PDB entry 9JR3 | electron microscopy, 2.80 A resolution | chains R and P of the 6 polymer chains in the assembly

# Chain R
Protein: Parathyroid hormone/parathyroid hormone-related peptide receptor
Source organism: Homo sapiens
UniProt: Q03431 (PTH1R_HUMAN); residue numbers follow UniProt; this construct covers 27-593
Chain sequence (567 residues; row label = number of the first residue in the row):
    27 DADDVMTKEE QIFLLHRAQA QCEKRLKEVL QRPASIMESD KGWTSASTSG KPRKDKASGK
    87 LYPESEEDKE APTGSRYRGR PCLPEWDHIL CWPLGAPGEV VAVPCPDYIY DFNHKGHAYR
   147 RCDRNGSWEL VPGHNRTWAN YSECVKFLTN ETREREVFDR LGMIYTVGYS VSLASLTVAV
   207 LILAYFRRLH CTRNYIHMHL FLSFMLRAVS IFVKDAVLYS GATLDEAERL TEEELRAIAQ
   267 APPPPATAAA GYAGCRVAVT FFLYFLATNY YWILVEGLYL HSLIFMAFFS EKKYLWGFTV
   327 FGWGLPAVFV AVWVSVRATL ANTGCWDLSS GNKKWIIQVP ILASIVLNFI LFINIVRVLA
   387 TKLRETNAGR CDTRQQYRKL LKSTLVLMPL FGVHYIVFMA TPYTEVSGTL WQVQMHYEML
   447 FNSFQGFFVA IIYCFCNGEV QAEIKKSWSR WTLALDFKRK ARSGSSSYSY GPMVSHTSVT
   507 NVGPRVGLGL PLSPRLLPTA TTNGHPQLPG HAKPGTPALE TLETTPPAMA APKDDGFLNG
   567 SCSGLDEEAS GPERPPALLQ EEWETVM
Unresolved in the structure: 27-30, 55-107, 121-123, 149-153, 247-277, 393-398, 484-593
Disulfides: Cys48-Cys117, Cys108-Cys148, Cys131-Cys170, Cys281-Cys351
Covalently attached groups: N-acetylglucosamine (NAG) linked to Asn176
From the paper describing this entry:
  - post-translational modification sites: Asn176
  - binding site for N-acetylglucosamine: Thr178, Arg179
  - conformationally variable residues: Glu177 (from molecular simulation)
  - mutagenesis - T175A/N176A/E177A: decreased binding to PTHrP
  - mutagenesis - T175A/N176A/E177A, H223A, F314A, F315A, E317A: decreased signaling in response to Gq
  - mutagenesis - T175A/N176A/E177A: increased signaling in response to Gs
  - mutagenesis - N176A: unchanged binding to PTH
  - mutagenesis - H223A: decreased signaling in response to Gs
  - mutagenesis - F314A, F315A: unchanged signaling in response to Gs

# Chain P
Protein: Parathyroid hormone
UniProt: P01270 (PTHY_HUMAN); residues 1-34 here correspond to UniProt positions 32-65 (UniProt number = residue number + 31)
Chain sequence (35 residues; each row starts with the number of its first residue):
     1 SVSEIQLMHN LGKHLNSMER VEWLRKKLQD VHNFX
Construct notes: amidation (35)
Modified / non-standard residues: NH2 (amino group) at position 35
From the paper describing this entry:
  - conformationally variable residues (domain motion): Ser17

# How chain R and chain P interact
Pairs across the interface - 91 pairs, chain R then chain P:
  Val31(R) with Asn16(P)
  Met32(R) with Arg20(P)
  Thr33(R) with Arg20(P)
  Lys34(R) with Glu19(P); Glu22(P), salt bridge
  Gln37(R) with Trp23(P)
  Ile38(R) with Trp23(P)
  Leu41(R) with Trp23(P), hydrophobic; Lys27(P)
  Glu111(R) with Phe34(P)
  Trp112(R) with Phe34(P)
  Asp113(R) with Val31(P); Phe34(P)
  His114(R) with Lys27(P)
  Ile115(R) with Lys27(P); Val31(P), hydrophobic
  Ile135(R) with Trp23(P), hydrophobic; Leu24(P), hydrophobic
  Tyr136(R) with Arg20(P)
  Asp137(R) with Arg20(P), salt bridge; Val21(P); Leu24(P)
  Phe138(R) with Leu24(P), hydrophobic; Leu28(P), hydrophobic
  Arg146(R) with Phe34(P)
  Arg162(R) with Asn33(P); Phe34(P)
  Thr163(R) with Phe34(P), hydrogen bond (backbone-backbone); NH2_35(P), hydrogen bond (backbone-backbone)
  Tyr167(R) with Val31(P), hydrophobic
  Val171(R) with Leu28(P), hydrophobic
  Leu174(R) with Arg25(P)
  Thr175(R) with Arg25(P), hydrogen bond (backbone-side chain)
  Glu177(R) with His14(P); Val21(P); Arg25(P), salt bridge
  Arg181(R) with Leu11(P); His14(P); Leu15(P)
  Phe184(R) with Leu7(P), hydrophobic; Asn10(P); Leu11(P), hydrophobic; His14(P)
  Leu187(R) with Leu7(P), hydrophobic
  Tyr191(R) with Leu7(P), hydrophobic
  Tyr195(R) with Glu4(P), hydrogen bond
  Arg233(R) with Glu4(P), salt bridge
  Ile237(R) with Glu4(P)
  Lys240(R) with Met8(P)
  Tyr245(R) with Met8(P); Leu11(P), hydrophobic; Leu15(P), hydrophobic
  Phe288(R) with Met8(P), hydrophobic
  Leu289(R) with Ile5(P), hydrophobic
  Leu292(R) with Val2(P), hydrophobic; Ile5(P), hydrophobic
  Tyr296(R) with Val2(P)
  Asp353(R) with Met8(P); His9(P)
  Leu354(R) with Gly12(P); Lys13(P); Asn16(P)
  Ser355(R) with His9(P)
  Lys360(R) with His9(P)
  Ile363(R) with Ile5(P), hydrophobic
  Gln364(R) with Ser1(P); Val2(P); Ile5(P)
  Ile367(R) with Val2(P), hydrophobic
  Leu368(R) with Ser1(P); Val2(P), hydrophobic
  Phe424(R) with Ser1(P)
  Met425(R) with Ser1(P), hydrogen bond (backbone-backbone)
  Thr427(R) with Ser1(P), hydrogen bond (backbone-side chain)
  Pro428(R) with Gln6(P)
  Tyr429(R) with Gln6(P); His9(P), hydrogen bond; Asn10(P)
  Thr430(R) with Gln6(P)
  Val432(R) with Asn10(P)
  Trp437(R) with Gln6(P); Asn10(P), hydrogen bond
  Gln440(R) with Ser1(P), hydrogen bond; Ser3(P), hydrogen bond; Gln6(P), hydrogen bond
  Met441(R) with Gln6(P); Leu7(P), hydrophobic
  Glu444(R) with Ser3(P), hydrogen bond
  Met445(R) with Ser3(P); Glu4(P)
  Asn448(R) with Glu4(P)
Also at the interface, not in a pair above, chain R (65 interface residues in all): Glu35, Ala165, Glu180, Leu244, Val285, Trp352, Ala426
Also at the interface, not in a pair above, chain P (31 interface residues in all): Asp30, His32
Interface features reported in the paper:
  - residue pairs: Thr175(R)-Arg25(P) (hydrogen bond), Glu177(R)-Arg25(P)
  - interface residues, chain P: Trp23(P), Leu24(P), Leu28(P), Val31(P)

# Summary
The interface between chain R and chain P involves 65 residues on one side and 31 on the other; the contacts
include 12 hydrogen bonds and 4 salt bridges. Polar contacts include Lys34(R)-Glu22(P), Asp137(R)-Arg20(P) and
Glu177(R)-Arg25(P). The authors report a hydrogen bond between Thr175(R) and Arg25(P); a contact between
Glu177(R) and Arg25(P). From the paper: a binding site for N-acetylglucosamine at Thr178(R) and Arg179(R);
T175A/N176A/E177A, H223A and F314A of chain R, among others, reduce signaling in response to Gq; 6
substitutions were tested in all.
Chain R is Parathyroid hormone/parathyroid hormone-related peptide receptor (Homo sapiens) and chain P is
Parathyroid hormone; the structure, Cryo-EM structure of PTH-PTH1R-Gq (tilted state), was determined by
electron microscopy (same publication as 9JR2).
